Entry 8YO7 (electron microscopy, 3.16 A resolution); this record covers chains D and E of the 8 polymer chains in the assembly.

# Chain D
Molecule: DNA topoisomerase (ATP-hydrolyzing)
Source organism: Enterobacteria phage T6
Notes: EC 5.6.2.2
UniProt: A0A346FJ89 (A0A346FJ89_BPT6); numbering as in UniProt (aligned over 1-605)
Sequence (611 residues; row label = number of the first residue in the row):
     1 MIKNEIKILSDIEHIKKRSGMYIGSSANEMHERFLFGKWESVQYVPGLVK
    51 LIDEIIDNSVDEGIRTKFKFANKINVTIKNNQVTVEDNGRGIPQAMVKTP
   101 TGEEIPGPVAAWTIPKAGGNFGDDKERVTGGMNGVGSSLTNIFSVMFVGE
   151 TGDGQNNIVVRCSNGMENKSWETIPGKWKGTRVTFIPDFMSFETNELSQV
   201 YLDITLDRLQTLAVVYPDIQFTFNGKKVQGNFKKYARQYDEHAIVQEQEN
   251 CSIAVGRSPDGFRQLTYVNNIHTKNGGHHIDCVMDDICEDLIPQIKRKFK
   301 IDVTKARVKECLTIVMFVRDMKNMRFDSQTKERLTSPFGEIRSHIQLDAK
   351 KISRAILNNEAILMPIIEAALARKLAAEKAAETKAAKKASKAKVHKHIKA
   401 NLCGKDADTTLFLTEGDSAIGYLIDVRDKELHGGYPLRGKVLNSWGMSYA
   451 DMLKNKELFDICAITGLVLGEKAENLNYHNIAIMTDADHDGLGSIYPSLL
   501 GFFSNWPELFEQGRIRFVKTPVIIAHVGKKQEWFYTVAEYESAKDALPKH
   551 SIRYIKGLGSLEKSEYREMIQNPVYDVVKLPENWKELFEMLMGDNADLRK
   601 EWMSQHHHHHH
Disordered / not traced: 1-392, 606-611
Construct notes: expression tag (606-611)
Metal / ion sites: Mg2+ near Asp488 (its only coordinating residue here)
Ligand contacts: Amsacrine (ASW; N-[4-(acridin-9-ylamino)-3-methoxyphenyl]methanesulfonamide): Arg438, Gly439, Lys456, Glu457

# Chain E
Molecule: 52-nt DNA strand
Sequence (52 nucleotides; row label = number of the first residue in the row; numbers below 1 keep their minus sign (DA-20 is residue -20)):
   -20 ATGCATATATATGTATATGTATGTGTGTATATATACACATATATATATAT
    30 AT
Disordered / not traced: -20 to 9, 22-31

# Chain D / chain E interface
Pairs across the interface (13):
  Lys440(D) with DC15(E), base contact
  Val441(D) with DA16(E), sugar contact
  Leu442(D) with DC15(E), phosphate contact; DA16(E), phosphate contact
  Asn443(D) with DA16(E), hydrogen bond to the phosphate; DC17(E), hydrogen bond to the phosphate
  Asn455(D) with DA14(E), phosphate contact; DC15(E), phosphate contact
  Lys456(D) with DA14(E), hydrogen bond to the phosphate
  Ala596(D) with DA18(E), phosphate contact; DT19(E), phosphate contact
  Arg599(D) with DA18(E), salt bridge to the phosphate
  Lys600(D) with DT19(E), salt bridge to the phosphate
Other interface residues (no listed pair), chain E (7 interface residues in all): DT13

# In short
The interface between chain D and chain E involves 9 residues on one side and 7 on the other, with 3 hydrogen
bonds and 2 salt bridges. Polar pairs include Asn443(D)-DA16(E), Asn443(D)-DC17(E) and Lys456(D)-DA14(E).
Chain D binds Amsacrine.
Here chain D is DNA topoisomerase (ATP-hydrolyzing) (Enterobacteria phage T6) and chain E is a 52-nt DNA
strand. Entry 8YO7 (structure of phage T6 topoisomerase II central domain bound with DNA and m-AMSA) was
determined by electron microscopy, deposited together with 8YLU, 8YO3, 8YO4, 8YO5, 8YOD and 8YON.
